PDB entry 7XJJ | electron microscopy, 3.30 A resolution | chains C and E of the 6 polymer chains in the assembly

== Chain C ==
Name: Galanin
UniProtKB: P22466 (GALA_HUMAN); residues 1-30 here correspond to UniProt positions 33-62 (UniProt number = residue number + 32)
Amino-acid sequence (30 residues; row label = number of the first residue in the row):
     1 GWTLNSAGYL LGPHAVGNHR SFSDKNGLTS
Not modelled in the structure: 18-30
From the paper describing this entry:
  - disease-associated variants - A7E: decreased binding to Galanin receptor type 1 (chain E) (citing earlier work)

== Chain E ==
Name: Galanin receptor type 1
Source organism: Homo sapiens
UniProtKB: P47211 (GALR1_HUMAN); residue numbers follow UniProt; this construct covers 1-322
Amino-acid sequence (347 residues; row label = number of the first residue in the row; numbers below 1 keep their minus sign (Asp-9 is residue -9)):
    -9 DYKDDDDKGS MELAVGNLSE GNASWPEPPA PEPGPLFGIG VENFVTLVVF GLIFALGVLG
    51 NSLVITVLAR SKPGKPRSTT NLFILNLSIA DLAYLLFCIP FQATVYALPT WVLGAFICKF
   111 IHYFFTVSML VSIFTLAAMS VDRYVAIVHS RRSSSLRVSR NALLGVGCIW ALSIAMASPV
   171 AYHQGLFHPR ASNQTFCWEQ WPDPRHKKAY VVCTFVFGYL LPLLLICFCY AKVLNHLHKK
   231 LKNMSKKSEA SKKKTAQTVL VVVVVFGISW LPHHIIHLWA EFGVFPLTPA SFLFRITAHC
   291 LAYSNSSVNP IIYAFLSENF RKAYKQVFKC HIGGGGGGAG ALEVLFQ
Not modelled in the structure: -9 to 32, 60-67, 142-147, 181-182, 318-337
Disulfides: Cys108-Cys187
Differences from the reference sequence: expression tag (-9 to 0, 323-337)
Curated features (UniProtKB/Swiss-Prot):
  - lipidation: Cys320 (S-palmitoyl cysteine)
  - glycosylation (N-linked (GlcNAc...) asparagine): Asn7, Asn12, Asn183
From the paper describing this entry:
  - mutagenesis - K197A: unchanged signaling with Galanin (chain C)
  - conformationally variable residues: Trp260, Phe275, Arg285
  - contacts within the chain: Tyr220-Tyr303 (water-mediated contact)
  - allosteric site: His267

== Chain C / chain E interface ==
Contacting residue pairs (24; chain C residue first):
  Gly1(C) - Asn33(E)
  Gly1(C) - Phe282(E)
  Trp2(C) - Leu277(E)
  Trp2(C) - Thr278(E)  hydrogen bond (side chain-backbone)
  Trp2(C) - Ser281(E)  hydrogen bond
  Trp2(C) - Phe282(E)
  Leu4(C) - Phe186(E)  hydrophobic
  Asn5(C) - Val95(E)
  Asn5(C) - Leu98(E)
  Asn5(C) - Pro99(E)  hydrogen bond (side chain-backbone)
  Asn5(C) - Thr100(E)
  Asn5(C) - Trp101(E)
  Asn5(C) - Phe186(E)
  Ser6(C) - Tyr96(E)
  Gly8(C) - Trp188(E)
  Tyr9(C) - Gln92(E)  hydrogen bond
  Tyr9(C) - Val95(E)  hydrophobic
  Tyr9(C) - His112(E)  hydrogen bond
  Tyr9(C) - Cys187(E)
  Leu10(C) - Phe275(E)  hydrophobic
  Leu10(C) - Arg285(E)
  Leu11(C) - Phe275(E)  hydrophobic
  Gly12(C) - Trp188(E)
  Pro13(C) - Trp188(E)
Also at the interface, not in a pair above, chain C (13 interface residues in all): His14, Val16
Also at the interface, not in a pair above, chain E (23 interface residues in all): Phe177, Glu189, Pro194, Val274, Pro276
From the paper, about this interface:
  - pairs named by the authors: Trp2(C)-Leu277(E), Trp2(C)-Phe282(E), Trp2(C)-Ser281(E) (hydrogen bond), Tyr9(C)-Gln92(E) (hydrogen bond), Leu10(C)-Phe275(E) (hydrophobic contact), Leu11(C)-Val274(E) (hydrophobic contact), Phe275(E)-Leu11(C) (hydrophobic contact)
  - interface residues, chain C: Gly1(C), Leu4(C), Pro13(C), Val16(C)
  - interface residues, chain E: Arg285(E)

== In short ==
13 residues of chain C and 23 residues of chain E are in contact, with 5 hydrogen bonds. Polar pairs include
Trp2(C)-Thr278(E), Trp2(C)-Ser281(E) and Asn5(C)-Pro99(E). The authors report contacts between Trp2(C) and
Leu277(E) and Trp2(C) and Phe282(E); hydrogen bonds between Trp2(C) and Ser281(E) and Tyr9(C) and Gln92(E);
hydrophobic contacts between Leu10(C) and Phe275(E), Leu11(C) and Val274(E) and Phe275(E) and Leu11(C). The
paper reports that A7E of chain C reduces binding to Galanin receptor type 1 (chain E); interface residues
Gly1(C), Leu4(C) and Arg285(E) among others.
Here chain C is Galanin and chain E is Galanin receptor type 1 (Homo sapiens). Entry 7XJJ (Cryo-EM structure
of the galanin-bound GALR1-miniGo complex) was determined by electron microscopy together with 7XJK and 7XJL
from the same study.
